Entry 8PAW (X-ray diffraction, 2.14 A resolution); this record covers chain A.

Chain A:
Protein: Serine/threonine-protein kinase 4 37kDa subunit
Organism: Homo sapiens
Reference sequence: Q13043 (STK4_HUMAN); numbering as in UniProt (aligned over 1-311)
Amino-acid sequence (312 residues; each row starts with the number of its first residue; numbering starts at 0):
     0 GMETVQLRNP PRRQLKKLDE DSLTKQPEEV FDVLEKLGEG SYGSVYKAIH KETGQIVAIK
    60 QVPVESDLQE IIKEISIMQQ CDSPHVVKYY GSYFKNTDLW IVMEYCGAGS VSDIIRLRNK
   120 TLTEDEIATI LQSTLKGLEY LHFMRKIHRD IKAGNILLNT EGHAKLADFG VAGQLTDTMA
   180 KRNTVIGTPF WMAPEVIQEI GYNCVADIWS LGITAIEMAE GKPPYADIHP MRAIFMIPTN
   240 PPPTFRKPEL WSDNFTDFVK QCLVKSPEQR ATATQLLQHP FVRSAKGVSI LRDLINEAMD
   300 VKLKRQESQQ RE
Unresolved in the structure: 0-22, 39-42, 299-311
Construct notes: expression tag (0)
Modified / non-standard residues: T177 (phosphothreonine; TPO); T183 (phosphothreonine; TPO)
Ligand contacts:
  - aspartic acid (ASP): N295, E296, A297, M298
  - 3-cyclohexyl-1-propylsulfonic acid (CXS): I71, I74, Y88, S91, F93, L98
  - XQL (1-[3,5-bis(fluoranyl)-4-[[3-(1-propan-2-ylpyrazol-3-yl)-1H-pyrrolo[2,3-b]pyridin-4-yl]oxy]phenyl]-3-(2-methoxyethyl)urea): L36, G37, V44, A57, K59, E73, V86, M102, E103, Y104, C105, G108, S109, D112, R115, L156, D167
Swiss-Prot annotation at these positions:
  - active site: D149 (Proton acceptor)
  - binding site (ATP): L36 to V44, K59
  - modified residue: M1 (N-acetylmethionine), T3 (Phosphothreonine), T183 (Phosphothreonine), S265 (Phosphoserine)
What the authors report for this chain:
  - binding site for XQL: D112

In short:
Chain A binds aspartic acid, compound XQL and 3-cyclohexyl-1-propylsulfonic acid. From UniProt: active-site
residue D149 and 10 ATP-binding residues. From the paper: a binding site for XQL at D112.
Chain A is Serine/threonine-protein kinase 4 37kDa subunit (Homo sapiens); the structure, Crystal structure of
MST1 with a MAP4K1 SMOL inhibitor, was determined by X-ray diffraction (same publication as 8PAR, 8PAS, 8PAU
and 8PAV).
